PDB entry 3J9F | electron microscopy, 9.00 A resolution (very low resolution: no residue pairs are listed; an interface is given only as per-side residue counts) | chains 7 and 8 of the 7 polymer chains in the assembly

Chain 7:
Name: Poliovirus receptor
From: Homo sapiens
UniProt: P15151 (PVR_HUMAN); residues 28-143 here = UniProt positions 28-143
Chain sequence (116 residues; each row starts with the number of its first residue):
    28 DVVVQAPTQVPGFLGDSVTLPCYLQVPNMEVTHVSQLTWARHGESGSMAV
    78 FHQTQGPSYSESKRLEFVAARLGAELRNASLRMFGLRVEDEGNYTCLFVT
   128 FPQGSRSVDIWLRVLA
Cystine bridges: Cys49-Cys123
Covalently attached groups: N-acetylglucosamine (NAG) linked to Asn105; glycan linked to Asn120

Chain 8:
Name: Poliovirus receptor
From: Homo sapiens
UniProt: P15151 (PVR_HUMAN); residue numbers follow UniProt; this construct covers 142-243
Chain sequence (102 residues; numbered 142 to 243; the number before each row is that of its first residue):
   142 LAKPQNTAEVQKVQLTGEPVPMARCVSTGGRPPAQITWHSDLGGMPNTSQ
   192 VPGFLSGTVTVTSLWILVPSSQVDGKNVTCKVEHESFEKPQLLTVNLTVY
   242 YP
Cystine bridges: Cys166-Cys221
Covalently attached groups: N-acetylglucosamine (NAG) linked to Asn188, Asn218, Asn237
From the paper describing this entry:
  - post-translational modification sites: Asn218, Asn237

Chain 7 / chain 8 interface:
At this resolution (9 A) residue pairs are not listed: 14 residues of chain 7 and 15 of chain 8 lie at the interface.

Overview:
14 residues of chain 7 face 15 of chain 8 across their interface. Covalently linked N-acetylglucosamine: at
Asn105(7) and Asn120(7). Covalently linked N-acetylglucosamine: at Asn188(8), Asn218(8) and Asn237(8). From
the paper: modification sites Asn218(8) and Asn237(8).
Chain 7 is Poliovirus receptor and chain 8 is Poliovirus receptor, both from Homo sapiens; the structure,
Poliovirus complexed with soluble, deglycosylated poliovirus receptor (Pvr) at 4 degrees C, was determined by
electron microscopy together with 3J8F from the same study.
